PDB entry 9E1Y | electron microscopy, 2.60 A resolution | chains D and J of the 10 polymer chains in the assembly

[Chain D]
Protein: Histone H2B 1.1
Organism: Xenopus laevis
Reference sequence: P02281 (H2B11_XENLA); residues -3 to 122 here correspond to UniProt positions 1-126 (UniProt number = residue number + 4)
Amino-acid sequence (126 residues; numbered -3 to 122; the number before each row is that of its first residue; numbers below 1 keep their minus sign (Met-3 is residue -3)):
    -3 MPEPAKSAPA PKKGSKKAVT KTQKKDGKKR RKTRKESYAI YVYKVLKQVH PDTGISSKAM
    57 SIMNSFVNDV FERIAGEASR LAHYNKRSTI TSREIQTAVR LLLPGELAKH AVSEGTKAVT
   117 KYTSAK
Not modelled in the structure: -3 to 26
Sequence notes: engineered mutation Thr29 (Ser33 in P02281)
Swiss-Prot annotation at these positions:
  - modified residue: Lys2 (N6-acetyllysine), Lys9 (N6-acetyllysine), Ser11 (Phosphoserine), Lys12 (N6-acetyllysine), Lys17 (N6-acetyllysine)
  - glycosylation: Ser109 (O-linked (GlcNAc) serine)
  - cross-link: Lys117 (Glycyl lysine isopeptide (Lys-Gly) (interchain with G-Cter in ubiquitin))

[Chain J]
Molecule: 153-nt DNA strand
Sequence (153 nucleotides; numbered -76 to 76; the number before each row is that of its first residue; numbers below 1 keep their minus sign (DG-76 is residue -76)):
   -76 GCCCTGGAGA ATCCCGGTGC CGAGGCCGCT CAATTGGTCG TAGACAGCTC TAGCACCGCT
   -16 TAAACGCACG TACGCGCTGT CCCCCGCGTT TTAACCGCCA AGGGGATTAC TCCCTAGTCT
    44 CCAGGCACGT GTCAGATATA TACATCCTGT GCA

[Interface between chain D and chain J]
Pairs across the interface (13):
  Arg27(D) with DG-49(J), base contact
  Thr29(D) with DT30(J), phosphate contact
  Tyr39(D) with DG-53(J), hydrogen bond to the phosphate
  Gly50(D) with DG-53(J), phosphate contact
  Ile51(D) with DA-54(J), sugar contact; DG-53(J), phosphate contact
  Ser52(D) with DA-54(J), phosphate contact
  Ser53(D) with DA-54(J), hydrogen bond to the phosphate
  Arg83(D) with DG-34(J), phosphate contact; DA-33(J), salt bridge to the phosphate
  Ser84(D) with DG-34(J), hydrogen bond to the phosphate
  Thr85(D) with DA-35(J), phosphate contact; DG-34(J), hydrogen bond to the phosphate
Other interface residues (no listed pair), chain D (13 interface residues in all): Arg30, Glu32, Lys82
Other interface residues (no listed pair), chain J (10 interface residues in all): DG-52, DC-46, DA-45

[Overview]
The interface between chain D and chain J involves 13 residues on one side and 10 on the other; the contacts
include 4 hydrogen bonds and 1 salt bridge. Among the polar pairs are Tyr39(D)-DG-53(J), Ser53(D)-DA-54(J) and
Ser84(D)-DG-34(J).
Here chain D is Histone H2B 1.1 (Xenopus laevis) and chain J is a 153-nt DNA strand. Entry 9E1Y (Empty
Nucleosome with 601 widom sequence) was determined by electron microscopy.
